PDB entry 7T30 | electron microscopy, 3.00 A resolution | chains A and E of the 10 polymer chains in the assembly

# Chain A
Molecule: NiFe hydrogenase subunit A
Organism: Acetomicrobium mobile
Reference sequence: I4BYB4 (I4BYB4_ACEMN); residues 1-692 here = UniProt positions 1-692
Amino-acid sequence (692 residues; each row starts with the number of its first residue):
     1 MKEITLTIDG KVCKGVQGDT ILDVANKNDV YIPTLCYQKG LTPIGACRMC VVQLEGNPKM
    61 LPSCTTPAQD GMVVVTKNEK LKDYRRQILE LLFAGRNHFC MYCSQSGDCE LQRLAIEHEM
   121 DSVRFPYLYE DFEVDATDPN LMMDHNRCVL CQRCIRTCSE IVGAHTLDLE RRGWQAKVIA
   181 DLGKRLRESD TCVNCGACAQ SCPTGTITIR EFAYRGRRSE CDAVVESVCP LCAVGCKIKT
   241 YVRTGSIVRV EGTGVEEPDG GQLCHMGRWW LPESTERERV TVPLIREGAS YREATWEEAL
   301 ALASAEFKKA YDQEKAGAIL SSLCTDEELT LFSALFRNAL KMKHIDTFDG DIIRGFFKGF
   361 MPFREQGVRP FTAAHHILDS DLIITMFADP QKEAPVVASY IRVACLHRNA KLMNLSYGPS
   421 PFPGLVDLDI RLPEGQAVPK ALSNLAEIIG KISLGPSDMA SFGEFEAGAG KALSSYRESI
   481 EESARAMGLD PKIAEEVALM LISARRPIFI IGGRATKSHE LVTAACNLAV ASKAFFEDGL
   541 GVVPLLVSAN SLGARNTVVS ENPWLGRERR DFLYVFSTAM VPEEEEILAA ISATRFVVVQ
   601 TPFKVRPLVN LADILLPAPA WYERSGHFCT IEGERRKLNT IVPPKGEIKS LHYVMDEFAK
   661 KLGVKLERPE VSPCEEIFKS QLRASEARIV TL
Disordered / not traced: 453-478
Ion coordination: 2Fe-2S cluster Fe: Cys-36, Cys-64; 4Fe-4S cluster Fe site 1: His-98, Cys-100, Cys-103, Cys-109; 4Fe-4S cluster Fe site 2 near Cys-148 (its only coordinating residue here); 4Fe-4S cluster Fe site 3: Cys-192, Cys-195, Cys-198; 4Fe-4S cluster Fe site 4 near Cys-236 (its only coordinating residue here)
Ligand contacts:
  - 2Fe-2S cluster (FES): Thr-34, Leu-35, Cys-36, Tyr-37, Gly-45, Ala-46, Cys-47, Arg-48, Cys-50, Pro-62, Cys-64
  - 4Fe-4S cluster (SF4), molecule 1: Phe-93, His-98, Phe-99, Cys-100, Cys-103, Gln-105, Ser-106, Cys-109, Leu-111, Gln-112, Arg-147, Thr-204, Gly-205
  - 4Fe-4S cluster (SF4), molecule 2: Leu-141, Cys-158, Val-162, Ala-164, Thr-166, Leu-167, Leu-186, Cys-192, Val-193, Asn-194, Cys-195, Gly-196, Ala-197, Cys-198
  - 4Fe-4S cluster (SF4), molecule 3: Arg-147, Cys-148, Val-149, Leu-150, Cys-151, Gln-152, Arg-153, Cys-154, Val-178, Ser-201, Cys-202, Pro-203, Thr-204, Thr-206, Ile-207
  - 4Fe-4S cluster (SF4), molecule 4: Cys-229, Leu-231, Cys-232, Val-234, Gly-235, Cys-236, Leu-263, Cys-264, Met-266, Gly-267, Pro-395, Val-396

# Chain E
Molecule: NiFe hydrogenase small subunit
Organism: Acetomicrobium mobile
Reference sequence: I4BYB3 (I4BYB3_ACEMN); residue numbers follow UniProt; this construct covers 1-179
Amino-acid sequence (179 residues; numbered 1 to 179; the number before each row is that of its first residue):
     1 MAKAKVATFW LEACAGCHMS FLDLDERLID LFQNVEILFS PIVDAKDIPN IDVGVLSGGL
    61 GNVEEVELAK KMRERCKYLV AWGDCAVFGG INCMRNFIPK DVVLREGYIE TASTVNPQGI
   121 VPSEDIPELL PRALPIDYEV KVDVYVPGCP PDADTIYYVF KELLAGRVPK VPSEMMRYD
Ion coordination: 4Fe-4S cluster Fe: Cys-14, Cys-17, Cys-85, Cys-149
Ligand contacts: 4Fe-4S cluster (SF4): Ala-13, Cys-14, Gly-16, Cys-17, Ser-57, Gly-83, Asp-84, Cys-85, Gly-148, Cys-149, Pro-150

# How chain A and chain E interact
Pairs across the interface (38):
  Asn-97(A) / Phe-97(E)
  Phe-99(A) / Gly-90(E)
  Phe-99(A) / Cys-93(E)
  Phe-99(A) / Phe-97(E)  hydrophobic
  Cys-100(A) / Tyr-178(E)
  Cys-100(A) / Asp-179(E)
  Met-101(A) / Asp-84(E)
  Met-101(A) / Gly-90(E)
  Met-101(A) / Ile-91(E)
  Met-101(A) / Asp-179(E)
  Tyr-102(A) / Met-94(E)  hydrogen bond
  Ser-106(A) / Asp-179(E)
  Gln-112(A) / Tyr-178(E)
  Gln-112(A) / Asp-179(E)
  Ala-115(A) / Tyr-178(E)
  Ile-116(A) / Ser-173(E)  hydrogen bond (backbone-side chain)
  Ile-116(A) / Met-176(E)
  Ile-116(A) / Tyr-178(E)  hydrophobic
  Glu-119(A) / Lys-170(E)  salt bridge
  Glu-119(A) / Met-176(E)
  Met-120(A) / Phe-88(E)  hydrophobic
  Met-120(A) / Met-176(E)
  Met-120(A) / Tyr-178(E)  hydrogen bond (backbone-side chain)
  Asp-121(A) / Val-87(E)
  Asp-121(A) / Phe-88(E)
  Asp-121(A) / Tyr-145(E)
  Phe-125(A) / Tyr-138(E)
  Pro-126(A) / Tyr-138(E)  hydrogen bond (backbone-side chain)
  Tyr-127(A) / Phe-88(E)
  Tyr-127(A) / Tyr-138(E)
  Tyr-129(A) / Cys-93(E)  hydrogen bond
  Tyr-129(A) / Asn-96(E)
  Tyr-129(A) / Arg-132(E)
  Tyr-129(A) / Ala-133(E)
  Tyr-129(A) / Leu-134(E)  hydrophobic
  Tyr-129(A) / Pro-135(E)
  Glu-130(A) / Phe-97(E)
  Asp-131(A) / Phe-97(E)
Also at the interface, not in a pair above, chain A (20 interface residues in all): Glu-117, Ser-122
Also at the interface, not in a pair above, chain E (22 interface residues in all): Cys-149, Arg-177

# In short
20 residues of chain A face 22 of chain E across their interface; the contacts include 5 hydrogen bonds and 1
salt bridge. Among the polar pairs are Glu-119(A)/Lys-170(E), Tyr-102(A)/Met-94(E) and Ile-116(A)/Ser-173(E).
Bound to chain A: 2Fe-2S cluster and 4 copies of 4Fe-4S cluster.
Chain A is NiFe hydrogenase subunit A and chain E is NiFe hydrogenase small subunit, both from Acetomicrobium
mobile; the structure, Structure of electron bifurcating Ni-Fe hydrogenase complex HydABCSL in FMN/NAD(H)
bound state, was determined by electron microscopy (same publication as 7T2R).
